Entry 1HGI (X-ray diffraction, 2.70 A resolution); this record covers chains C and E of the 6 polymer chains in the assembly.

== Chain C (and E) ==
Protein: Hemagglutinin, chain HA1
Organism: Influenza A virus
Notes: chain E of this document is another copy of the same molecule, construct and numbering; everything in this record applies to it too
UniProt: P03437 (HEMA_IAAIC); residues 1-328 here correspond to UniProt positions 17-344 (UniProt number = residue number + 16)
Amino-acid sequence (328 residues; each row starts with the number of its first residue):
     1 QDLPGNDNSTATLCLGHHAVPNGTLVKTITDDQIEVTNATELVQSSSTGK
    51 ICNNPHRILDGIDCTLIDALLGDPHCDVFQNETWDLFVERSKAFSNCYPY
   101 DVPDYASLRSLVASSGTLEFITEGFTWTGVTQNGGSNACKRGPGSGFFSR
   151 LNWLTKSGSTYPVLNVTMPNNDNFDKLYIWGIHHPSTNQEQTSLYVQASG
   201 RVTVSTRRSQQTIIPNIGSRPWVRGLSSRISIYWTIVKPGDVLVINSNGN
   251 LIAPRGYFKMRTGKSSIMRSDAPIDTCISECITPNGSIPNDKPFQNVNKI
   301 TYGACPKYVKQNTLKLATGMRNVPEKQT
Disulfide bonds: C52-C277, C64-C76, C97-C139, C281-C305
Glycans and other covalent adducts: N-acetylglucosamine (NAG) linked to N38, N81, N285; glycan linked to N165
Small-molecule neighbours: ANA (methyl 4-O-acetyl-5-acetamido-3,5-dideoxy-D-glycero-alpha-D-galacto-non-2-ulopyranosidonic acid): Y98, G134, G135, S136, N137, A138, S145, W153, T155, H183, E190, L194, L226, S228
Curated features (UniProtKB/Swiss-Prot):
  - glycosylation (N-linked (GlcNAc...) asparagine): N8, N22, N38, N81, N165, N285

== Chain C / chain E interface ==
Contacting residue pairs (22; chain C residue first):
  D101(C) - Q210(E)  hydrogen bond
  H184(C) - Q210(E)
  N216(C) - T212(E)  hydrogen bond
  I217(C) - R201(E)  hydrogen bond (backbone-side chain)
  I217(C) - T203(E)
  G218(C) - N246(E)
  S219(C) - N165(E)
  S219(C) - S205(E)
  S219(C) - V244(E)
  S219(C) - N246(E)
  R220(C) - S205(E)
  R220(C) - Q210(E)  hydrogen bond
  R220(C) - T212(E)
  P221(C) - S205(E)
  P221(C) - T206(E)
  P221(C) - R207(E)
  P221(C) - V242(E)  hydrophobic
  P221(C) - V244(E)  hydrophobic
  W222(C) - R207(E)
  V223(C) - R207(E)
  R229(C) - T206(E)
  S231(C) - Q210(E)  hydrogen bond

== Overview ==
The interface between chain C and chain E involves 12 residues on one side and 11 on the other; the contacts
include 5 hydrogen bonds. Among the polar pairs are D101(C)-Q210(E), N216(C)-T212(E) and I217(C)-R201(E).
Ligands of chain C: compound ANA.
Chain C and chain E are both Hemagglutinin, chain HA1 (Influenza A virus); the structure, Binding of influenza
virus hemagglutinin to analogs of its cell-surface receptor, sialic acid: analysis by proton ..., was
determined by X-ray diffraction together with 1HGD, 1HGE, 1HGF, 1HGG, 1HGH and 1HGJ from the same study.
